Entry 7P1T (electron microscopy, 2.29 A resolution); this record covers chains A and X of the 60 polymer chains in the assembly.

Chain A (and X):
Protein: 29 kDa antigen, Cfp29
From: Mycobacterium tuberculosis
Notes: EC 3.4.-.-; chain X of this document is another copy of the same molecule, construct and numbering; everything in this record applies to it too
UniProtKB: A0A045HTX8 (A0A045HTX8_MYCTX); residues 1-265 here = UniProt positions 1-265
Chain sequence (265 residues; numbered 1 to 265; the number before each row is that of its first residue):
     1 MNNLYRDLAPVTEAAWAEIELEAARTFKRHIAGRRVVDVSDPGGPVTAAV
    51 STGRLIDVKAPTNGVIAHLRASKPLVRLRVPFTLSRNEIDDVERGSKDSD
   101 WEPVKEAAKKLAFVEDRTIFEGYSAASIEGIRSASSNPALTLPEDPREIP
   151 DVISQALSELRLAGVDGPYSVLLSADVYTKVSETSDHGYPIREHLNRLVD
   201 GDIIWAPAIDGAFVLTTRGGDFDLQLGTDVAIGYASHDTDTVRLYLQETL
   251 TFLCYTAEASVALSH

Chain A / chain X interface:
Pairs across the interface (34):
  Arg25(A) - Asp166(X)
  Arg25(A) - Arg218(X)
  Arg29(A) - Val165(X)  hydrogen bond (side chain-backbone)
  Arg29(A) - Asp166(X)
  His30(A) - Gly164(X)
  Glu88(A) - Arg54(X)  salt bridge
  Asp91(A) - Gly53(X)
  Asp91(A) - Arg54(X)  salt bridge
  Arg94(A) - Ser51(X)
  Arg94(A) - Gly53(X)  hydrogen bond (side chain-backbone)
  Arg94(A) - Leu55(X)
  Arg94(A) - Arg70(X)  hydrogen bond (backbone-side chain)
  Ser96(A) - Thr52(X)  hydrogen bond (side chain-backbone)
  Ser96(A) - Gly53(X)
  Ser96(A) - Arg54(X)  hydrogen bond
  Lys97(A) - Tyr255(X)
  Asp98(A) - Arg54(X)  salt bridge
  Asp98(A) - Tyr255(X)
  Ser99(A) - Arg54(X)
  Lys105(A) - Glu258(X)  salt bridge
  Tyr178(A) - Arg161(X)
  Thr179(A) - Ser158(X)
  Thr179(A) - Arg161(X)  hydrogen bond
  Ser182(A) - Ser154(X)
  Glu183(A) - Asp151(X)
  Glu183(A) - Ser154(X)
  Glu183(A) - Gln155(X)
  Glu183(A) - Ser158(X)  hydrogen bond
  His187(A) - His187(X)
  Gly188(A) - His194(X)
  Gly188(A) - Arg197(X)  hydrogen bond (backbone-side chain)
  Tyr189(A) - Arg197(X)  hydrogen bond
  Pro190(A) - Leu198(X)
  Trp205(A) - Arg161(X)
Other interface residues (no listed pair), chain A (23 interface residues in all): Gly95, Lys109, Arg192
Other interface residues (no listed pair), chain X (24 interface residues in all): Leu162, Ala163, Tyr169

In short:
The interface between chain A and chain X involves 23 residues on one side and 24 on the other; the contacts
include 9 hydrogen bonds and 4 salt bridges. Polar pairs include Glu88(A)-Arg54(X), Asp91(A)-Arg54(X) and
Asp98(A)-Arg54(X).
Chain A and chain X are both 29 kDa antigen, Cfp29 (Mycobacterium tuberculosis); the structure, Cryo-EM
structure of encapsulin from Mycobacterium tuberculosis, was determined by electron microscopy (same
publication as 9GOT, 9HQ7 and 9HQC).
